Entry 4NCY (X-ray diffraction, 1.42 A resolution); this record covers chain A.

== Chain A ==
Protein: Cationic trypsin
Source organism: Bos taurus
Notes: EC 3.4.21.4
UniProtKB: P00760 (TRY1_BOVIN); residues 1-223 here correspond to UniProt positions 24-246 (UniProt number = residue number + 23)
Sequence (223 residues; numbered 1 to 223; the number before each row is that of its first residue):
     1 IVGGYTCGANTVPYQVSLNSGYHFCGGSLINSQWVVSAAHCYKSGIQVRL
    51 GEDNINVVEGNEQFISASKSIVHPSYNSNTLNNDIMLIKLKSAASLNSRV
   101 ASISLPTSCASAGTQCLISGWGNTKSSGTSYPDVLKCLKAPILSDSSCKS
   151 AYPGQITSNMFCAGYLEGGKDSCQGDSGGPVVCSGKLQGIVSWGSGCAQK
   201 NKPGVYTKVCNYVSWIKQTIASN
Cystine bridges: Cys7-Cys137, Cys25-Cys41, Cys109-Cys210, Cys116-Cys183, Cys148-Cys162, Cys173-Cys197
Metal / ion sites: Ca2+: Glu52, Asn54, Val57, Glu62
Ligand contacts: benzamidine (BEN): Asp171, Ser172, Cys173, Gln174, Ser177, Val191, Ser192, Trp193, Gly194, Gly196, Cys197, Gly204, Tyr206
UniProt features mapped onto this chain:
  - active site (Charge relay system): His40, Asp84, Ser177
  - binding site (Ca(2+)): Glu52, Asn54, Val57, Glu62
  - binding site (substrate): Asp171, Ser172, Gln174, Gly175, Ser177

== In short ==
Chain A binds benzamidine. Glu52, Asn54, Val57 and Glu62 form the Ca2+ site. UniProt lists 3 active-site
residues, 4 Ca2+-binding residues and 5 substrate-binding residues.
Chain A is Cationic trypsin (Bos taurus); the structure, In situ trypsin crystallized on a MiTeGen micromesh
with imidazole ligand, was determined by X-ray diffraction, deposited together with 4N8Z.
